6DZT - chains F and I of the 12 polymer chains in the assembly; structure by electron microscopy, 2.99 A resolution.

== Chain F ==
Name: Histone H4
Organism: Drosophila melanogaster
UniProtKB: P84040 (H4_DROME); residues 1-102 here correspond to UniProt positions 2-103 (UniProt number = residue number + 1)
Chain sequence (104 residues; each row starts with the number of its first residue; numbers below 1 keep their minus sign (Met-1 is residue -1)):
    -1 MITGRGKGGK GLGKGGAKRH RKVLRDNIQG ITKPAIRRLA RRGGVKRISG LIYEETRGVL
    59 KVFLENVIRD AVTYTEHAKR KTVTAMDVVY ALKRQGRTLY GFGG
Unresolved in the structure: -1 to 18, 102
Sequence notes: initiating methionine (-1); expression tag (0)
Swiss-Prot annotation at these positions:
  - DNA-binding region: Lys16 to Lys20
  - modified residue: Lys5 (N6-acetyl-N6-methyllysine), Lys12 (N6-acetyl-N6-methyllysine), Lys31 (N6-succinyllysine), Lys77 (N6-succinyllysine), Lys79 (N6-succinyllysine), Thr80 (Phosphothreonine), Thr82 (Phosphothreonine), Lys91 (N6-succinyllysine)

== Chain I ==
Molecule: 147-nt DNA strand
Sequence (147 nucleotides; each row starts with the number of its first residue):
     1 ATCGGATGTA TATATCTGAC ACGTGCCTGG AGACTAGGGA GTAATCCCCT TGGCGGTTAA
    61 AACGCGGGGG ACAGCGCGTA CGTGCGTTTA AGCGGTGCTA GAGCTGTCTA CGACCAATTG
   121 AGCGGCCTCG GCACCGGGAT TCTCGAT

== Chain F / chain I interface ==
Contacting residue pairs (11; chain F residue first):
  Arg35(F) - DG82(I)  salt bridge to the phosphate
  Arg45(F) - DC81(I)  sugar contact
  Arg45(F) - DG82(I)  phosphate contact
  Ile46(F) - DC81(I)  sugar contact
  Ile46(F) - DG82(I)  hydrogen bond to the phosphate
  Ser47(F) - DC81(I)  phosphate contact
  Gly48(F) - DC81(I)  hydrogen bond to the phosphate
  Arg78(F) - DA102(I)  phosphate contact
  Lys79(F) - DG101(I)  phosphate contact
  Lys79(F) - DA102(I)  hydrogen bond to the phosphate
  Thr80(F) - DA102(I)  hydrogen bond to the phosphate
Interface residues without a listed pair, chain F (10 interface residues in all): Lys44, Lys77

== Overview ==
Chain F and chain I form an interface of 10 and 4 residues respectively, with 4 hydrogen bonds and 1 salt
bridge. Among the polar pairs are Ile46(F)-DG82(I), Gly48(F)-DC81(I) and Lys79(F)-DA102(I). Curated annotation
(UniProt) lists a DNA-binding region on chain F.
Here chain F is Histone H4 (Drosophila melanogaster) and chain I is a 147-nt DNA strand. Entry 6DZT (Cryo-EM
structure of nucleosome in complex with a single chain antibody fragment) was determined by electron
microscopy, deposited together with 6E0C, 6E0P and 6O1D.
